Entry 2VDP (X-ray diffraction, 2.80 A resolution); this record covers chains B and C of the 5 polymer chains in the assembly.

== Chain B ==
Protein: Integrin beta-3
From: Homo sapiens
Notes: fragment: headpiece, residues 27-487
Reference sequence: P05106 (ITB3_HUMAN); residues 1-461 here correspond to UniProt positions 27-487 (UniProt number = residue number + 26)
Chain sequence (461 residues; row label = number of the first residue in the row):
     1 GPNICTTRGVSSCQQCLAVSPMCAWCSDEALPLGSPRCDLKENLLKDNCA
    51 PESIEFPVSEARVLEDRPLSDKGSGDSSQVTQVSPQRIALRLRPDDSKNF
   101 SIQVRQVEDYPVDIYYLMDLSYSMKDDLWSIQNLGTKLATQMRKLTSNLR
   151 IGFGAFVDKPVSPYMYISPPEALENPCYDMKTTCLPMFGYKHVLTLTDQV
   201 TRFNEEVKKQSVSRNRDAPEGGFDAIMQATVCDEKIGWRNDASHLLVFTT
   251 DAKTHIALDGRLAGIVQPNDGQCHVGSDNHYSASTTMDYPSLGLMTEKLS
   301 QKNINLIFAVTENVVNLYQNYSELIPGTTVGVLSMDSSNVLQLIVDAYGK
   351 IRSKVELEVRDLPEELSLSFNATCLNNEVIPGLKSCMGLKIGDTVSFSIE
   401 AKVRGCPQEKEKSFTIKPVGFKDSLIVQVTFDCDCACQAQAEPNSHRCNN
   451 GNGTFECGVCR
Disordered / not traced: 73-78
Disulfides: Cys5-Cys23, Cys13-Cys435, Cys16-Cys38, Cys26-Cys49, Cys177-Cys184, Cys232-Cys273, Cys374-Cys386, Cys406-Cys433, Cys437-Cys457, Cys448-Cys460
Glycans and other covalent adducts: N-acetylglucosamine (NAG) linked to Asn99, Asn320, Asn371
Bound ions: Mg2+: Ser121, Ser123, Glu220 (shared with Asp410(C) of chain C); Ca2+ site 1: Ser123, Asp126, Asp127, Asp251 (together with glycerol); Ca2+ site 2: Asp158, Asn215, Asp217, Pro219, Glu220
Curated features (UniProtKB/Swiss-Prot):
  - region: Cys177 to Cys184 (Involved in CX3CL1-, NRG1-, FGF1- and IGF1-binding), Gln267 to Met287 (CX3CL1-binding)
  - binding site (Mg(2+)): Ser121, Ser123, Glu220
  - binding site (Ca(2+)): Ser123, Asp126, Asp127, Asp158, Asn215, Asp217, Pro219, Glu220, Asp251, Met335
  - glycosylation (N-linked (GlcNAc...) asparagine): Asn99, Asn320, Asn371, Asn452

== Chain C ==
Protein: Fibrinogen
Notes: fragment: gamma chain c-terminal peptide, residues 428-437
Reference sequence: Q53Y18 (Q53Y18_HUMAN); residues 402-411 here correspond to UniProt positions 428-437 (UniProt number = residue number + 26)
Chain sequence (10 residues; numbered 402 to 411; the number before each row is that of its first residue):
   402 LGGAKQAGDV
Disordered / not traced: 402-403
Bound ions: Mg2+: Asp410 (shared with Ser121(B), Ser123(B), Glu220(B) of chain B)
From the paper describing this entry:
  - Mg2+ coordination: Asp410
  - Ca2+ coordination through a water molecule: Val411
  - mutagenesis - K406R (15-fold): decreased binding to Integrin alpha-iib (citing earlier work)

== How chain B and chain C interact ==
Residue-residue contacts - 11 pairs, chain B then chain C:
  Ser121(B) - Asp410(C)  hydrogen bond
  Tyr122(B) - Asp410(C)  hydrogen bond (backbone-side chain)
  Ser123(B) - Asp410(C)  hydrogen bond
  Ser123(B) - Val411(C)
  Arg214(B) - Asp410(C)
  Asn215(B) - Asp410(C)  hydrogen bond
  Arg216(B) - Gly409(C)
  Arg216(B) - Asp410(C)  hydrogen bond (backbone-backbone)
  Ala218(B) - Ala408(C)
  Ala218(B) - Gly409(C)
  Glu220(B) - Asp410(C)
Also at the interface, not in a pair above, chain B (9 interface residues in all): Asp217

== Summary ==
The interface between chain B and chain C involves 9 residues on one side and 4 on the other; the contacts
include 5 hydrogen bonds. Among the polar pairs are Ser121(B)-Asp410(C), Tyr122(B)-Asp410(C) and
Ser123(B)-Asp410(C). From the paper: K406R of chain C reduces binding to Integrin alpha-iib; Mg2+ coordination
by Asp410(C).
Chain B is Integrin beta-3 (Homo sapiens) and chain C is Fibrinogen; the structure, Integrin AlphaIIbBeta3
Headpiece Bound to Fibrinogen Gamma chain peptide,LGGAKQAGDV, was determined by X-ray diffraction (same
publication as 2VC2, 2VDK, 2VDL, 2VDM, 2VDN, 2VDO, 2VDQ and 2VDR).
